Entry 8WFS (electron microscopy, 3.36 A resolution); this record covers chains b and a of the 7 polymer chains in the assembly.

Chain b:
Name: Platelet glycoprotein Ib beta chain
Organism: Homo sapiens
UniProtKB: P13224 (GP1BB_HUMAN); residues 1-181 here correspond to UniProt positions 26-206 (UniProt number = residue number + 25)
Chain sequence (192 residues; numbered 1 to 192; the number before each row is that of its first residue):
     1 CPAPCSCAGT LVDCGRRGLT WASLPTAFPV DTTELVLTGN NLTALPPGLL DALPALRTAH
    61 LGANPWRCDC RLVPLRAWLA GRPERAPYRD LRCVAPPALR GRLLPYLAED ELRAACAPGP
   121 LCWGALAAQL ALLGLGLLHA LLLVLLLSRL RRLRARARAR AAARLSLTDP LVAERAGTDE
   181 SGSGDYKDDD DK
Disordered / not traced: 141-192
Disulfide bonds: C1-C7, C5-C14, C68-C93, C70-C116
Covalent attachments: N-acetylglucosamine (NAG) linked to N41
Sequence notes: engineered mutation S148 (Cys173 in P13224); expression tag (182-192)
Swiss-Prot annotation at these positions:
  - modified residue: S166 (Phosphoserine), T168 (Phosphothreonine)
  - glycosylation: N41 (N-linked (GlcNAc...) asparagine)

Chain a:
Name: Platelet glycoprotein Ib alpha chain
Organism: Homo sapiens
UniProtKB: P07359 (GP1BA_HUMAN); residues 481-610 here correspond to UniProt positions 523-652 (UniProt number = residue number + 42)
Chain sequence (140 residues; numbered 481 to 620; the number before each row is that of its first residue):
   481 PDFCCLLPLG FYVLGLFWLL FASVVLILLL SWVGHVKPQA LDSGQGAALT TATQTTHLEL
   541 QRGRQVTVPR AWLLFLRGEL PTFRSSLFLW VRPNGRVGPL VAGRRPSALS QGRGQDLLST
   601 VSIRYSGHEL GGHHHHHHHH
Disordered / not traced: 481, 504-620
Sequence notes: engineered mutation E559 (Ser601 in P07359), E609 (Ser651 in P07359); expression tag (611-620)

Interface between chain b and chain a:
Contacting residue pairs - 14 pairs, chain b then chain a:
  L121(b) - D482(a)
  C122(b) - D482(a)  hydrogen bond (backbone-backbone)
  C122(b) - C485(a)  disulfide
  G124(b) - D482(a)
  A125(b) - C485(a)  hydrophobic
  A125(b) - L489(a)  hydrophobic
  A125(b) - Y492(a)  hydrophobic
  A128(b) - Y492(a)  hydrophobic
  A131(b) - L496(a)  hydrophobic
  L132(b) - Y492(a)  hydrophobic
  L135(b) - L496(a)  hydrophobic
  L135(b) - L500(a)  hydrophobic
  L138(b) - L500(a)  hydrophobic
  L138(b) - S503(a)
Other interface residues (no listed pair), chain b (11 interface residues in all): W123, H139
Other interface residues (no listed pair), chain a (9 interface residues in all): L499, A502
Disulfides between the chains: C122(b)-C485(a)

Summary:
11 residues of chain b face 9 of chain a across their interface, with 1 disulfide bond and 1 hydrogen bond.
The hydrogen-bonded pair C122(b)-D482(a) is a backbone contact. N-acetylglucosamine is covalently linked to
N41(b).
Chain b is Platelet glycoprotein Ib beta chain and chain a is Platelet glycoprotein Ib alpha chain, both from
Homo sapiens; the structure, Cryo-EM structure of GPIb-IX Complex, was determined by electron microscopy.
